PDB entry 5N97 | electron microscopy, 7.40 A resolution (low resolution: residue-level contacts below are approximate; hydrogen-bond / salt-bridge calls are withheld) | chains A and C of the 6 polymer chains in the assembly

== Chain A (and C) ==
Protein: S-layer protein rsaA
From: Caulobacter crescentus NA1000
Notes: chain C of this document is another copy of the same molecule, construct and numbering; everything in this record applies to it too
UniProtKB: A0A0H3C8J1 (A0A0H3C8J1_CAUCN); residues 249-1026 here = UniProt positions 249-1026
Chain sequence (778 residues; row label = number of the first residue in the row):
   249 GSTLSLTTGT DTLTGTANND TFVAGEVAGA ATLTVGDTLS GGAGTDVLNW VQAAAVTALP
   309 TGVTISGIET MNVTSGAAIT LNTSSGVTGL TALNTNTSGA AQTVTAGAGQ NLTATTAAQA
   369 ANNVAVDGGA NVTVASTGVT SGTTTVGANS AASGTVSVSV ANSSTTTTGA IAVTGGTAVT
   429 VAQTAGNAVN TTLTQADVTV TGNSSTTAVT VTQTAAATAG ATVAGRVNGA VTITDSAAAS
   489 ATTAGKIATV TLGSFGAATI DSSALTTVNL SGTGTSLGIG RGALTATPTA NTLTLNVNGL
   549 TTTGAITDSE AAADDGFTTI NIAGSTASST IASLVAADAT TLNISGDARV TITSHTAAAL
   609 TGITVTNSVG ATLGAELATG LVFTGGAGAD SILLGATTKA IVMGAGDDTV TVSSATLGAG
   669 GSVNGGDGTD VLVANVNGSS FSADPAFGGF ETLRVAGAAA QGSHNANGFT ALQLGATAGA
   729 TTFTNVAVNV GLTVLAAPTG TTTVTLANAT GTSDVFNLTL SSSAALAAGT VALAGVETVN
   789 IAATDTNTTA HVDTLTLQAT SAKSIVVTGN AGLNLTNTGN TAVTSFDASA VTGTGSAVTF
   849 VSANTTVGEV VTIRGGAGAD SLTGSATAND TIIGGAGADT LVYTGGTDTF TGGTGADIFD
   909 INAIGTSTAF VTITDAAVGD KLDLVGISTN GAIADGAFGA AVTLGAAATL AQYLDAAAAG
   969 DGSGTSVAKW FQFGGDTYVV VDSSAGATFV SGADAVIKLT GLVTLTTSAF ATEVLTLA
Ion coordination: Ca2+ site 1: T255, G257, D259, T280, T282, D285; Ca2+ site 2: N266, D268, G289, D294; Ca2+ site 3: G290, A291, D294, G315, E317; Ca2+ site 4: R529, E558; Ca2+ site 5: L532, D562; Ca2+ site 6: A559, D562, D586; Ca2+ site 7: G634, G636, D638, M651, A653, D656; Ca2+ site 8: G652, G654, D656, G673, D675, D678; Ca2+ site 9: G674, G676, D678, G697, E699; Ca2+ site 10: S690, D692, F695; Ca2+ site 11: A757, G759, D762, G783, E785; Ca2+ site 12: S771, D793, N795, T797; 7 more Ca2+ sites not listed

== Chain A / chain C interface ==
Residue-residue contacts (9; chain A residue first):
  V271(A) with T258(C); T260(C)
  G273(A) with T258(C)
  E274(A) with G257(C); T258(C); V283(C)
  V275(A) with T256(C)
  V299(A) with G284(C)
  G324(A) with T309(C)
Other interface residues (no listed pair), chain A (9 interface residues in all): Q300, A301, S323

== Summary ==
9 residues of chain A and 7 residues of chain C are in contact. T255(A), G257(A), D259(A), T280(A), T282(A)
and D285(A) coordinate Ca2+ site 1. N266(A), D268(A), G289(A) and D294(A) coordinate Ca2+ site 2.
Chain A and chain C are both S-layer protein rsaA (Caulobacter crescentus NA1000); the structure, Structure of
the C. crescentus S-layer, was determined by electron microscopy together with 5N8P from the same study.
